Entry 8Q1B (electron microscopy, 3.40 A resolution); this record covers chains b and j of the 33 polymer chains in the assembly.

# Chain b
Molecule: Cytochrome c oxidase subunit 2
Source organism: Schizosaccharomyces pombe
Notes: EC 7.1.1.9
UniProt: P21534 (COX2_SCHPO); numbering as in UniProt (aligned over 1-248)
Amino-acid sequence (248 residues; row label = number of the first residue in the row):
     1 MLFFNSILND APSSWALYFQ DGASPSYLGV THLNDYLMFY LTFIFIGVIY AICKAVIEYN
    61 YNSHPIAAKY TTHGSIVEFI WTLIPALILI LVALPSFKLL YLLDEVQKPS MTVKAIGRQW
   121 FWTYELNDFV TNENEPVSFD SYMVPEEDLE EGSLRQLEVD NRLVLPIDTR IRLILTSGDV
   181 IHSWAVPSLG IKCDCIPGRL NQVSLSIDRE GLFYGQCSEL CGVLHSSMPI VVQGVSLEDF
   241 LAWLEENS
Unresolved in the structure: 1-9, 248
Bound ions: dinuclear copper ion: His-182, Glu-219, His-225; Mg2+ near Glu-219 (its only coordinating residue here)
Ligand contacts: heme a (HEA): Leu-41, Ile-44, Pro-85, Ile-88

# Chain j
Molecule: Cytochrome c oxidase subunit 12, mitochondrial
Source organism: Schizosaccharomyces pombe
UniProt: O94581 (COX12_SCHPO); numbering as in UniProt (aligned over 1-86)
Amino-acid sequence (86 residues; each row starts with the number of its first residue):
     1 MSEQEDQEAP KQFTFGTVGF DARFPNTNQT KHCFQSYIDY FRCIKAKGED FVPCKQFWHA
    61 YQSLCPMEWV ERWDEQRENG TFPAPI
Unresolved in the structure: 1-11
Disulfide bonds: Cys-33/Cys-65, Cys-43/Cys-54

# Interface between chain b and chain j
Residue-residue contacts - 42 pairs, chain b then chain j:
  Val-106(b) / Phe-20(j)  hydrophobic
  Pro-109(b) / Val-18(j)
  Pro-109(b) / Gly-19(j)
  Pro-109(b) / Phe-20(j)
  Ser-110(b) / Phe-15(j)
  Ser-110(b) / Thr-17(j)
  Met-111(b) / Thr-17(j)
  Thr-112(b) / Thr-17(j)
  Thr-112(b) / Ser-63(j)  hydrogen bond (side chain-backbone)
  Lys-114(b) / Gln-62(j)
  Lys-114(b) / Ser-63(j)  hydrogen bond (side chain-backbone)
  Lys-114(b) / Cys-65(j)
  Ile-116(b) / Pro-66(j)  hydrophobic
  Arg-118(b) / Glu-68(j)  salt bridge
  Glu-125(b) / Pro-66(j)
  Glu-125(b) / Met-67(j)
  Asn-127(b) / Gln-62(j)
  Asn-127(b) / Met-67(j)  hydrogen bond
  Asp-128(b) / Gly-16(j)
  Asp-128(b) / Thr-17(j)
  Asp-128(b) / Ser-63(j)
  Phe-129(b) / Phe-13(j)  hydrophobic
  Phe-129(b) / Thr-14(j)
  Phe-129(b) / Phe-15(j)  hydrophobic
  Thr-131(b) / Phe-13(j)
  Glu-133(b) / Phe-13(j)
  Thr-169(b) / Phe-15(j)
  Ile-174(b) / Leu-64(j)
  Thr-176(b) / Pro-66(j)
  Thr-176(b) / Trp-69(j)
  Ser-177(b) / Trp-69(j)
  Gly-198(b) / Thr-30(j)
  Gly-198(b) / Trp-69(j)
  Arg-199(b) / Thr-30(j)
  Leu-200(b) / Gln-29(j)
  Leu-200(b) / Thr-30(j)  hydrogen bond (backbone-side chain)
  Gln-202(b) / Thr-27(j)
  Gln-202(b) / Gln-29(j)
  Gln-202(b) / Leu-64(j)
  Leu-244(b) / Phe-13(j)  hydrophobic
  Glu-245(b) / Gln-12(j)
  Glu-245(b) / Phe-13(j)
Also at the interface, not in a pair above, chain b (25 interface residues in all): Phe-240
Also at the interface, not in a pair above, chain j (22 interface residues in all): Pro-25, Asn-28

# Overview
Chain b and chain j form an interface of 25 and 22 residues respectively; the contacts include 4 hydrogen
bonds and 1 salt bridge. Polar pairs include Arg-118(b)/Glu-68(j), Thr-112(b)/Ser-63(j) and
Lys-114(b)/Ser-63(j). Chain b binds heme a.
Chain b is Cytochrome c oxidase subunit 2 and chain j is Cytochrome c oxidase subunit 12, mitochondrial, both
from Schizosaccharomyces pombe; the structure, III2-IV1 respiratory supercomplex from S. pombe, was determined
by electron microscopy.
